PDB entry 8RUA | X-ray diffraction, 1.71 A resolution | chains A and B

[Chain A (and B)]
Molecule: L-asparaginase II protein
From: Rhizobium etli
Notes: chain B of this document is another copy of the same molecule, construct and numbering; everything in this record applies to it too
UniProt: Q2K0Z2 (Q2K0Z2_RHIEC); residue numbers follow UniProt; this construct covers 1-367
Sequence (373 residues; numbered -5 to 367; the number before each row is that of its first residue; numbers below 1 keep their minus sign (Gly-5 is residue -5)):
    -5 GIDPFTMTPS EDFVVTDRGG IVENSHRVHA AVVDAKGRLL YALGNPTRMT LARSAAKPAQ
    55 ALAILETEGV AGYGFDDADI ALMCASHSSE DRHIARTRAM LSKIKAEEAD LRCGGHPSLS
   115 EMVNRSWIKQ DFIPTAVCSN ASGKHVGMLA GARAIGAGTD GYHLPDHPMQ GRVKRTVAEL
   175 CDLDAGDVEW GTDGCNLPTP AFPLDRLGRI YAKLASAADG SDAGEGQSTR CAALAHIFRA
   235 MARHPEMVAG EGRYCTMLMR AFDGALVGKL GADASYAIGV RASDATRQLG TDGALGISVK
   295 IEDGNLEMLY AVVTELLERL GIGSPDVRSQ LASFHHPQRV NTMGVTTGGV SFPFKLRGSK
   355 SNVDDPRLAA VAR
Unresolved in the structure: -5 to 3, 354-367 (chain B: -5 to -4, 353-356)
Sequence notes: expression tag (-5 to 0); engineered mutation Ala135 (Cys in Q2K0Z2)
From the paper describing this entry:
  - mutagenesis - C135A: abolished catalytic activity
  - mutagenesis - C135A: abolished binding to zinc
  - mutagenesis - Y156A, C249A: abolished expression
  - contacts within the chain: Ser48-Lys51 (hydrogen bond), Ser48-Ser80 (hydrogen bond), Lys51-Ser80 (hydrogen bond), Lys51-Asn134 (hydrogen bond), Lys51-Ala79 (backbone contact), Arg47-Asp187 (hydrogen bond), Ser80-Lys263 (hydrogen bond), Lys263-Leu264 (backbone contact)
  - binding site for di(hydroxyethyl)ether: Asp187
  - binding site for glycerol: Asp187
  - catalytic residues: Ser48 (proposed by the authors, not directly observed)

[How chain A and chain B interact]
Pairs across the interface - 86 pairs, chain A then chain B:
  Arg12(A) - Leu45(B)
  Arg12(A) - Arg47(B)
  Arg12(A) - Thr186(B)  hydrogen bond (side chain-backbone)
  Arg12(A) - Asp187(B)
  Arg12(A) - Gly188(B)
  Arg12(A) - Thr193(B)
  Ile15(A) - Leu45(B)  hydrophobic
  Ile15(A) - Glu183(B)
  Ile15(A) - Trp184(B)
  Ile15(A) - Gly185(B)
  Ile15(A) - Ala195(B)  hydrophobic
  Val16(A) - Arg42(B)
  Val16(A) - Leu45(B)
  Glu17(A) - Arg42(B)  hydrogen bond (backbone-side chain)
  Glu17(A) - Leu45(B)
  Glu17(A) - Arg47(B)  salt bridge
  Glu17(A) - Asp267(B)
  Glu17(A) - Lys294(B)  hydrogen bond (backbone-side chain)
  Asn18(A) - Asp267(B)  hydrogen bond
  Asn18(A) - Lys294(B)  hydrogen bond
  Asn18(A) - Glu296(B)
  Asn18(A) - Asp297(B)
  Asn18(A) - Gly298(B)
  Ser19(A) - Glu296(B)  hydrogen bond
  Ser19(A) - Asp297(B)
  His20(A) - Asp297(B)
  Arg21(A) - Phe7(B)
  Arg42(A) - Glu17(B)  hydrogen bond (side chain-backbone)
  Leu45(A) - Arg12(B)
  Leu45(A) - Ile15(B)  hydrophobic
  Leu45(A) - Val16(B)
  Leu45(A) - Glu17(B)
  Arg47(A) - Arg12(B)
  Arg47(A) - Glu17(B)  salt bridge
  Arg106(A) - Met337(B)
  Cys107(A) - Met337(B)
  Gly108(A) - Thr336(B)  hydrogen bond (backbone-side chain)
  Gly108(A) - Met337(B)
  Gly109(A) - Thr336(B)
  His110(A) - Thr336(B)
  Arg119(A) - Ile122(B)
  Ile122(A) - Arg119(B)
  Ile122(A) - Ile122(B)  hydrophobic
  Ile122(A) - Lys123(B)
  Lys123(A) - Ile122(B)
  Lys123(A) - Asp125(B)  salt bridge
  Glu183(A) - Ile15(B)
  Trp184(A) - Ile15(B)
  Gly185(A) - Ile15(B)
  Thr186(A) - Arg12(B)  hydrogen bond (backbone-side chain)
  Thr186(A) - Asn335(B)
  Thr186(A) - Thr341(B)
  Asp187(A) - Arg12(B)
  Asp187(A) - Asn335(B)  hydrogen bond (backbone-side chain)
  Gly188(A) - Arg12(B)
  Gly188(A) - Asn335(B)
  Gly188(A) - Thr336(B)  hydrogen bond (backbone-side chain)
  Asn190(A) - Asn335(B)  hydrogen bond
  Asn190(A) - Met337(B)
  Asn190(A) - Val339(B)
  Thr193(A) - Arg12(B)
  Ala195(A) - Ile15(B)  hydrophobic
  Asp267(A) - Glu17(B)
  Asp267(A) - Asn18(B)  hydrogen bond
  Lys294(A) - Glu17(B)  hydrogen bond (side chain-backbone)
  Lys294(A) - Asn18(B)  hydrogen bond
  Glu296(A) - Asn18(B)
  Glu296(A) - Ser19(B)  hydrogen bond
  Asp297(A) - Asn18(B)
  Asp297(A) - Ser19(B)
  Asp297(A) - His20(B)
  Asp297(A) - Asp297(B)
  Gly298(A) - Asn18(B)
  Asn335(A) - Thr186(B)
  Asn335(A) - Asp187(B)  hydrogen bond (side chain-backbone)
  Asn335(A) - Gly188(B)
  Asn335(A) - Asn190(B)  hydrogen bond
  Thr336(A) - Gly108(B)  hydrogen bond (side chain-backbone)
  Thr336(A) - Gly109(B)
  Thr336(A) - Gly188(B)  hydrogen bond (side chain-backbone)
  Met337(A) - Arg106(B)
  Met337(A) - Cys107(B)
  Met337(A) - Gly108(B)
  Met337(A) - Asn190(B)
  Val339(A) - Asn190(B)
  Thr341(A) - Thr186(B)
Also at the interface, not in a pair above, chain A (41 interface residues in all): Asn118, Asp125, Cys189
Also at the interface, not in a pair above, chain B (41 interface residues in all): His110, Cys189, Ala266

[In short]
Chain A and chain B each contribute 41 residues to their interface, with 20 hydrogen bonds and 3 salt bridges.
Polar pairs include Glu17(A)-Arg47(B), Lys123(A)-Asp125(B) and Arg12(A)-Thr186(B). The paper reports the
catalytic residue Ser48(A); Y156A and C249A of chain A abolish expression.
Both chains are L-asparaginase II protein (Rhizobium etli). Entry 8RUA (Crystal structure of Rhizobium etli
L-asparaginase ReAV C135A mutant) was determined by X-ray diffraction (same publication as 8RUD, 8RUE, 8RUF
and 8RUG).
